PDB entry 8HSM | X-ray diffraction, 2.20 A resolution | chains A and B of the 3 polymer chains in the assembly

== Chain A ==
Name: Ig-like domain-containing protein
Organism: Myotis lucifugus
UniProt: G1PNR4 (G1PNR4_MYOLU); residues 1-280 here correspond to UniProt positions 22-301 (UniProt number = residue number + 21)
Sequence (280 residues; row label = number of the first residue in the row):
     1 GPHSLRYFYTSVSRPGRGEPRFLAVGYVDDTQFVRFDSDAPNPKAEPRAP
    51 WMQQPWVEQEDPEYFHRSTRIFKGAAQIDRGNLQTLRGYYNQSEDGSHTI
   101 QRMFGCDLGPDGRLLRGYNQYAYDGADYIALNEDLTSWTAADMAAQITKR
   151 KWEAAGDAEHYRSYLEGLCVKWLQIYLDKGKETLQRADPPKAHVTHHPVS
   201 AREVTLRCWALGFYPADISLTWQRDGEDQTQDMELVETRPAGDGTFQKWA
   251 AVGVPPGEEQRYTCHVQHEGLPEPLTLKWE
Cystine bridges: Cys106-Cys169, Cys208-Cys264
Reported in the primary citation:
  - conformationally variable residues: Asp61

== Chain B ==
Name: Beta-2-microglobulin
Organism: Pteropus alecto
UniProt: L5K3Y9 (L5K3Y9_PTEAL); residues 4-95 here correspond to UniProt positions 187-278 (UniProt number = residue number + 183)
Sequence (98 residues; each row starts with the number of its first residue):
     1 EPRTPKIQVYSRHPAENGKPNYLNCYVYGFHPPQIEIDLLKNGQKMKTEQ
    51 SDLSFSKDWSFYLLVHTDFTPSTVDEYSCRVNHSSLAAPHMVKWDRNN
Sequence notes: expression tag (1-3, 96-98)
Cystine bridges: Cys25-Cys79

== Interface between chain A and chain B ==
Pairs across the interface (52):
  Phe8(A) - Ser54(B)
  Phe8(A) - Phe55(B)
  Tyr9(A) - Phe55(B)
  Thr10(A) - Phe55(B)
  Thr10(A) - Phe61(B)
  Val12(A) - Pro33(B)  hydrophobic
  Val12(A) - Gln34(B)
  Leu23(A) - Leu53(B)  hydrophobic
  Val25(A) - Asp52(B)
  Val25(A) - Leu53(B)
  Val25(A) - Ser54(B)
  Tyr27(A) - Ser54(B)
  Tyr27(A) - Tyr62(B)  hydrogen bond
  Gln32(A) - Asp52(B)
  Arg35(A) - Asp52(B)  salt bridge
  Arg48(A) - Asp52(B)  salt bridge
  Thr99(A) - Pro33(B)
  Gln101(A) - His31(B)
  Gln101(A) - Phe55(B)
  Gln101(A) - Trp59(B)  hydrogen bond (side chain-backbone)
  Gln101(A) - Phe61(B)
  Arg102(A) - Phe55(B)
  Gln120(A) - Trp59(B)
  Tyr121(A) - Trp59(B)
  Ala122(A) - Trp59(B)  hydrophobic
  Asp124(A) - His31(B)
  Gly125(A) - Arg3(B)  hydrogen bond (backbone-side chain)
  Gly125(A) - His31(B)  hydrogen bond (backbone-side chain)
  Gly125(A) - Trp59(B)
  Asp127(A) - Trp59(B)  hydrogen bond
  His197(A) - Asn97(B)
  Arg207(A) - Asn97(B)
  Trp209(A) - Asn97(B)
  Trp209(A) - Asn98(B)
  Val236(A) - Gln8(B)
  Glu237(A) - Gln8(B)  hydrogen bond (backbone-side chain)
  Glu237(A) - Tyr28(B)  hydrogen bond
  Thr238(A) - Tyr26(B)
  Arg239(A) - Gln8(B)  hydrogen bond
  Arg239(A) - Tyr10(B)
  Arg239(A) - Tyr26(B)
  Arg239(A) - Asn98(B)  hydrogen bond (side chain-backbone)
  Pro240(A) - Tyr10(B)  hydrogen bond (backbone-side chain)
  Pro240(A) - Tyr26(B)
  Ala241(A) - Arg12(B)  hydrogen bond (backbone-side chain)
  Ala241(A) - Asn24(B)  hydrogen bond (backbone-side chain)
  Gly242(A) - Arg12(B)  hydrogen bond (backbone-side chain)
  Asp243(A) - Arg12(B)
  Gln247(A) - Tyr10(B)
  Gln247(A) - Ser11(B)
  Gln247(A) - Arg12(B)  hydrogen bond (side chain-backbone)
  Trp249(A) - Asn98(B)
Other interface residues (no listed pair), chain A (34 interface residues in all): Ser97, Met103
Other interface residues (no listed pair), chain B (23 interface residues in all): Asp58, Leu64, Arg96

== Summary ==
Chain A and chain B form an interface of 34 and 23 residues respectively, with 14 hydrogen bonds and 2 salt
bridges. Polar contacts include Arg35(A)-Asp52(B), Arg48(A)-Asp52(B) and Tyr27(A)-Tyr62(B). From the paper:
conformational variability at Asp61(A).
Here chain A is Ig-like domain-containing protein (Myotis lucifugus) and chain B is Beta-2-microglobulin
(Pteropus alecto). Entry 8HSM (Crystal structure of bat MHC class I mylu-B-67) was determined by X-ray
diffraction, deposited together with 8HSO, 8HSW, 8HT1 and 8HT9.
